5DZW - chain A; structure by X-ray diffraction, 2.43 A resolution.

== Chain A ==
Molecule: Protocadherin alpha-4
Source organism: Mus musculus
Reference sequence: O88689 (PCDA4_MOUSE), isoform O88689-2; residues 1-421 here correspond to UniProt positions 30-450 (UniProt number = residue number + 29)
Sequence (429 residues; row label = number of the first residue in the row):
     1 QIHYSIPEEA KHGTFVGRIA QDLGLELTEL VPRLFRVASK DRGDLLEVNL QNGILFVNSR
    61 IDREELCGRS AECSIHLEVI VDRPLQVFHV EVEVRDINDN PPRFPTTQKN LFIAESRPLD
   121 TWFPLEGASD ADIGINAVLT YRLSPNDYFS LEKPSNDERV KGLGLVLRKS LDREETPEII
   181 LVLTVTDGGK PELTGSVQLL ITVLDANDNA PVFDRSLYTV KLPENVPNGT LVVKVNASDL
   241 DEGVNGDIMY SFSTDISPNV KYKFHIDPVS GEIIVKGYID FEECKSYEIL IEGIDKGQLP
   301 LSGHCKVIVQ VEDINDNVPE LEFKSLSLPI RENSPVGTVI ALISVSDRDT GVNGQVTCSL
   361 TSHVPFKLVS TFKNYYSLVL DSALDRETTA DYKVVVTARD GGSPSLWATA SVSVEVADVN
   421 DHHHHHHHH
Unresolved in the structure: 418-429
Construct notes: expression tag (422-429)
Curated features (UniProtKB/Swiss-Prot):
  - glycosylation: Asn-228 (N-linked (GlcNAc...) asparagine), Asn-236 (N-linked (GlcNAc...) asparagine), Thr-409 (O-linked (Man) threonine), Ser-411 (O-linked (Man) serine), Ser-413 (O-linked (Man) serine)
Disulfides: Cys-67/Cys-73
Covalent attachments: N-acetylglucosamine (NAG) linked to Asn-236; alpha-D-mannopyranose (MAN) linked to Thr-409, Ser-411, Ser-413
Bound ions: Ca2+ site 1: Glu-8, Glu-64, Asp-96, Ile-97, Asp-99, Asp-132; Ca2+ site 2: Glu-8, Glu-9, Glu-64, Asp-99; Ca2+ site 3: Asn-98, Asn-100, Asp-130, Asp-132, Asn-136; Ca2+ site 4: Glu-115, Glu-174, Asp-205, Ala-206, Asp-208, Asp-241; Ca2+ site 5: Glu-115, Asp-172, Glu-174, Asp-208; Ca2+ site 6: Asn-207, Asn-209, Asp-239, Asp-241, Asn-245, Asp-295; Ca2+ site 7: Glu-224, Asp-280, Glu-282, Asp-316; Ca2+ site 8: Glu-224, Glu-282, Asp-313, Ile-314, Asp-316, Asp-349; Ca2+ site 9: Asn-315, Asn-317, Asp-347, Asp-349, Asn-353, Asp-400
What the authors report for this chain:
  - post-translational modification sites: Thr-409, Ser-411, Ser-413
  - interface residues: Lys-40, His-76, Glu-78, Ile-80, Leu-85, Val-87, His-89, Glu-91, Lys-109, Arg-117, Asp-255, Ser-302, Lys-324, Val-339, Leu-342, Thr-371, Phe-372, Tyr-375
  - Ca2+ coordination: Asp-205, Asp-208, Asn-209

== Overview ==
Covalently linked alpha-D-mannopyranose: at Thr-409, Ser-411 and Ser-413. Covalently linked
N-acetylglucosamine: at Asn-236. Glu-8, Glu-64, Asp-96, Ile-97, Asp-99 and Asp-132 coordinate Ca2+ site 1.
Glu-8, Glu-9, Glu-64 and Asp-99 coordinate Ca2+ site 2. From the paper: interface residues Lys-40, His-76 and
Glu-78 among others; Ca2+ coordination by Asp-205, Asp-208 and Asn-209.
Chain A is Protocadherin alpha-4 (Mus musculus); the structure, Protocadherin alpha 4 extracellular cadherin
domains 1-4, was determined by X-ray diffraction, deposited together with 5DZV, 5DZX and 5DZY.
